Entry 8EOS (electron microscopy, 3.10 A resolution); this record covers chains C and R of the 9 polymer chains in the assembly.

# Chain C
Molecule: DNA-directed RNA polymerase subunit beta
Organism: Mycobacterium tuberculosis H37Rv
Notes: EC 2.7.7.6
Reference sequence: P9WGY9 (RPOB_MYCTU); numbering as in UniProt (aligned over 1-1178)
Amino-acid sequence (1178 residues; numbered 1 to 1178; the number before each row is that of its first residue):
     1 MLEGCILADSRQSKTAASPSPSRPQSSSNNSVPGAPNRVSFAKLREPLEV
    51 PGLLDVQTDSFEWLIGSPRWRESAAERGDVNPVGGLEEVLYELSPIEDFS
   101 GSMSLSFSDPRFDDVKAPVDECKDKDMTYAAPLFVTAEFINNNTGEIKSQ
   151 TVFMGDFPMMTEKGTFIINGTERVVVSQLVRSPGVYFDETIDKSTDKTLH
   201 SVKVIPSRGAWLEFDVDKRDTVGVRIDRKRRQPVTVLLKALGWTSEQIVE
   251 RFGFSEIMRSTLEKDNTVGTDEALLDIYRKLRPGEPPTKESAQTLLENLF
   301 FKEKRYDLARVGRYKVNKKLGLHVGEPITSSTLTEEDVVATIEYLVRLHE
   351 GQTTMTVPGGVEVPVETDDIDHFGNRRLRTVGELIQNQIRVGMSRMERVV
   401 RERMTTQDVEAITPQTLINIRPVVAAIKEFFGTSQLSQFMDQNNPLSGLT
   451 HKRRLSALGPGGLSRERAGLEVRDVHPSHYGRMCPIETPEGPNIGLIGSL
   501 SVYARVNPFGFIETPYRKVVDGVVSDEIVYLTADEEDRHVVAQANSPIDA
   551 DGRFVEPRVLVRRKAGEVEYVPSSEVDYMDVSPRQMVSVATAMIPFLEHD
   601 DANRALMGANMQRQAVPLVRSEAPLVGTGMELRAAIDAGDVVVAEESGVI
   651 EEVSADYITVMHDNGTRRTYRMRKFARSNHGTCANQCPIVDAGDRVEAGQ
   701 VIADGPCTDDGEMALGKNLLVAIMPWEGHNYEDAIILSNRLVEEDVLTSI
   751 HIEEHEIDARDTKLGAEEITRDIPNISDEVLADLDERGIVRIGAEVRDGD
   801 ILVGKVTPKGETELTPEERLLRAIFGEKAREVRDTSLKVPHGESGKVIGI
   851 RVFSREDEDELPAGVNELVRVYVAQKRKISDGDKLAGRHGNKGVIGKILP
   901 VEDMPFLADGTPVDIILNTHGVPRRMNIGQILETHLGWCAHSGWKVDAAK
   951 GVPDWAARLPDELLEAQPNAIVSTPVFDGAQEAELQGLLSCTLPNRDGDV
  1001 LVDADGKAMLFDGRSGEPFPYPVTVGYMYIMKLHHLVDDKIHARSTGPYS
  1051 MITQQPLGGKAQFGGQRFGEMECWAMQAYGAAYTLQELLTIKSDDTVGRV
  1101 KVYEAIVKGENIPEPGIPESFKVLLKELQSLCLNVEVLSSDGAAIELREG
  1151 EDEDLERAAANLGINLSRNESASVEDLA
Disordered / not traced: 1-29, 812-828, 1170-1178
Curated features (UniProtKB/Swiss-Prot):
  - natural variant: Val423 (V423A: In strain: vr1), Leu436 (L436P: In strain: vr2), Ser437 (S437T: In strain: vr3), Gln438 to Asp441 (sequence variant, change not given here; In strain: RJ49), Gln438 (Q438L: In strain: vr4), Phe439 (F439V: In strain: RJ37), Met440 to Asn443 (deletion: In strain: RJ55), Asp441 (D441V: In strain: vr3), Leu449 to Lys452 (sequence variant, change not given here; In strain: RJ48), His451 (H451D: In strain: vr5; H451L: In strain: SP28; H451N: In strain: vr6; H451P: In strain: vr8; H451Q: In strain: vr1; H451R: In strain: vr7), Ser456 (S456L: In strain: vr11 and RJ37; S456Q: In strain: vr9; S456W: In strain: vr10), Leu458 (L458P: In strain: vr12 and SP22)
  - mutagenesis: Glu138 (E138R: Weakens interaction with TRCF and CarD), Ile147 (I147A: Weakens interaction with TRCF and CarD), Lys148 (K148A: Does not affect association with TRCF, but weakens interaction with CarD), Ser149 (S149A: Does not affect association with TRCF, but weakens interaction with CarD)

# Chain R
Molecule: 20-nt RNA strand
Sequence (20 nucleotides; each row starts with the number of its first residue):
    11 GCAUUCAAAGCGGAGAGGUA
Disordered / not traced: 11-17
Bound ions: Mg2+: A30 (shared with 2 residues of chain D)

# Chain C / chain R interface
Contacting residue pairs (20):
  Gln435(C) - A26(R)  phosphate contact
  Gln438(C) - A26(R)  sugar contact
  Arg465(C) - A26(R)  salt bridge to the phosphate
  Arg465(C) - G27(R)  salt bridge to the phosphate
  Ile497(C) - G27(R)  phosphate contact
  Gln614(C) - G28(R)  phosphate contact
  Gln614(C) - U29(R)  hydrogen bond to the phosphate
  Lys809(C) - A18(R)  phosphate contact
  Arg833(C) - A19(R)  salt bridge to the phosphate
  Lys884(C) - U29(R)  phosphate contact
  Lys884(C) - A30(R)  salt bridge to the phosphate
  Lys892(C) - A30(R)  salt bridge to the phosphate
  His1035(C) - U29(R)  sugar contact
  Ser1050(C) - G22(R)  phosphate contact
  Met1051(C) - G22(R)  phosphate contact
  Leu1057(C) - C21(R)  base contact
  Asn1161(C) - A19(R)  base contact
  Ile1164(C) - G20(R)  base contact
  Asn1165(C) - A19(R)  hydrogen bond to the base
  Asn1165(C) - G20(R)  hydrogen bond to the base
Interface residues without a listed pair, chain C (24 interface residues in all): Ser434, Arg454, Leu458, Pro489, Asn493, Arg613, Tyr1049, Arg1168
Interface residues without a listed pair, chain R (11 interface residues in all): G25

# Summary
Chain C and chain R form an interface of 24 and 11 residues respectively; the contacts include 3 hydrogen
bonds and 5 salt bridges. Polar pairs include Asn1165(C)-A19(R), Asn1165(C)-G20(R) and Gln614(C)-U29(R).
Curated annotation (UniProt) lists 4 mutagenesis sites on chain C.
Chain C is DNA-directed RNA polymerase subunit beta (Mycobacterium tuberculosis H37Rv) and chain R is a 20-nt
RNA strand; the structure, M. tuberculosis RNAP elongation complex with NusG and CMPCPP, was determined by
electron microscopy (same publication as 8EHQ, 8EJ3, 8EOE, 8EOF, 8EOT and 8EXY).
